9LUP - chains A and B of the 4 polymer chains in the assembly; structure by electron microscopy, 2.80 A resolution.

# Chain A
Protein: DELLA protein RGA
From: Arabidopsis thaliana
UniProtKB: Q9SLH3 (RGA_ARATH); residue numbers follow UniProt; this construct covers 2-587
Amino-acid sequence (588 residues; row label = number of the first residue in the row; numbering starts at 0):
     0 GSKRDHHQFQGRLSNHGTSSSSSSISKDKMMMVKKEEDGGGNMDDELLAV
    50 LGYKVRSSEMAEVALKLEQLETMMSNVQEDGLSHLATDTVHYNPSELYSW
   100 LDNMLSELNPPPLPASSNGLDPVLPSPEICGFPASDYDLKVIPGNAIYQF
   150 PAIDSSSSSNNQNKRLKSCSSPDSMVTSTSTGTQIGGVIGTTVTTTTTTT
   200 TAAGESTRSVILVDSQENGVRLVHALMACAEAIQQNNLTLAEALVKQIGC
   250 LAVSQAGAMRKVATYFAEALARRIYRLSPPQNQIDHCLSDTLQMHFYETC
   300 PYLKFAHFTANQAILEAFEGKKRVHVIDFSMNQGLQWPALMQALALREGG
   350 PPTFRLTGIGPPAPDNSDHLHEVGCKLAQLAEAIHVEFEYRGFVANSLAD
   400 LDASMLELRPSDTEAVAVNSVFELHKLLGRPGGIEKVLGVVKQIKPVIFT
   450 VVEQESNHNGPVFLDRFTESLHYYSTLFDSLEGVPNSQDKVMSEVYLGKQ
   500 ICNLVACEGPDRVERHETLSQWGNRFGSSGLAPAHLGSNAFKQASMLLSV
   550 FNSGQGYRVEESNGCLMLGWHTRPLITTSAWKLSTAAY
Disordered / not traced: 0-41, 109-204, 278-286, 585-587
Construct notes: expression tag (0-1)
Swiss-Prot annotation at these positions:
  - region: Glu371 to Ser403 (Leucine repeat II (LRII))
  - motif: Asp44 to Ala48 (DELLA motif), Leu66 to Glu70 (LEXLE motif), Val89 to Pro93 (VHYNP motif), Val323 to Asp327 (VHIID), Leu423 to Leu427 (LXXLL motif)
  - mutagenesis: Asp44 to Ala60 (In rga-delta17; induces resistance to GA-induced degradation but does not affect nuclear localization), Gln341 (Q341R: Causes a semidwarf phenotype by abolishing the interaction with GID2 leading to prevent its degradation), Asp478 (D478N: In rga-2; partially suppresses phenotypic defects of GA-mutant ga1-3)
From the paper describing this entry:
  - conformationally variable residues (loop rearrangement): Ala362 to Asp367

# Chain B
Protein: Gibberellin receptor GID1A
From: Arabidopsis thaliana
Notes: EC 3.-.-.-
UniProtKB: Q9MAA7 (GID1A_ARATH); residues 1-345 here = UniProt positions 1-345
Amino-acid sequence (347 residues; row label = number of the first residue in the row; numbers below 1 keep their minus sign (Gly-1 is residue -1)):
    -1 GSMAASDEVNLIESRTVVPLNTWVLISNFKVAYNILRRPDGTFNRHLAEY
    49 LDRKVTANANPVDGVFSFDVLIDRRINLLSRVYRPAYADQEQPPSILDLE
    99 KPVDGDIVPVILFFHGGSFAHSSANSAIYDTLCRRLVGLCKCVVVSVNYR
   149 RAPENPYPCAYDDGWIALNWVNSRSWLKSKKDSKVHIFLAGDSSGGNIAH
   199 NVALRAGESGIDVLGNILLNPMFGGNERTESEKSLDGKYFVTVRDRDWYW
   249 KAFLPEGEDREHPACNPFSPRGKSLEGVSFPKSLVVVAGLDLIRDWQLAY
   299 AEGLKKAGQEVKLMHLEKATVGFYLLPNNNHFHNVMDEISAFVNAEC
Disordered / not traced: -1 to 9, 344-345
Construct notes: expression tag (-1 to 0)
Ligand contacts: gibberellin a3 (GA3): Ile24, Phe27, Lys28, Tyr31, Arg35, Gly115, Ser116, Ser120, Ile126, Tyr127, Ser191, Phe238, Val239, Asp243, Arg244, Tyr247, Val319, Gly320, Tyr322, Leu323
Swiss-Prot annotation at these positions:
  - motif: His113 to Gly115 (Involved in the stabilization of the negatively charged intermediate by the formation of the oxyanion hole)
  - active site: Ser191, Asp289
  - binding site (gibberellin A4): Gly115, Ser116, Tyr127, Ser191, Gly320
  - binding site (gibberellin A3): Ser116, Tyr127, Ser191, Phe238, Gly320
  - modified residue: Ala2 (N-acetylalanine)

# How chain A and chain B interact
Pairs across the interface - 86 pairs, chain A then chain B:
  Asp44(A) with Asn19(B)
  Leu46(A) with Leu324(B), hydrophobic
  Leu47(A) with Leu23(B), hydrophobic
  Val49(A) with Ala125(B); Thr129(B)
  Leu50(A) with Ala125(B); Ile126(B), hydrophobic
  Gly51(A) with Arg51(B)
  Tyr52(A) with Leu23(B), hydrophobic; Arg51(B)
  Met59(A) with Leu18(B), hydrophobic; Asn19(B); Val22(B), hydrophobic
  Val62(A) with Val22(B), hydrophobic
  Ala63(A) with Arg13(B); Trp21(B), hydrophobic
  Leu66(A) with Ser25(B); Asn26(B); Val29(B), hydrophobic
  Glu67(A) with Arg13(B), salt bridge
  Glu70(A) with Lys28(B), salt bridge; Val29(B)
  Met73(A) with Asn32(B)
  Glu78(A) with Arg242(B), salt bridge
  Leu81(A) with Asn32(B)
  Leu84(A) with Ile33(B), hydrophobic
  Ala85(A) with Ile33(B); Asn42(B)
  His90(A) with Leu45(B); Tyr48(B), hydrogen bond (backbone-side chain)
  Tyr91(A) with Tyr48(B)
  Asn92(A) with Tyr48(B), hydrogen bond (backbone-side chain)
  Pro93(A) with Tyr48(B), hydrophobic; Leu49(B), hydrophobic; Arg51(B)
  Ser94(A) with Arg51(B)
  Leu96(A) with Asn26(B)
  Trp99(A) with Leu49(B), hydrophobic
  Met103(A) with Ile33(B), hydrophobic
  Ser205(A) with Asn58(B), hydrogen bond (backbone-side chain)
  Thr206(A) with Asn56(B)
  Arg207(A) with Ala55(B); Asn56(B), hydrogen bond (backbone-side chain); Ala57(B), hydrogen bond (backbone-backbone); Asn58(B), hydrogen bond; Pro91(B); Pro92(B), hydrogen bond (side chain-backbone)
  Ser208(A) with Thr54(B), hydrogen bond; Ala55(B), hydrogen bond (side chain-backbone)
  Val209(A) with Asp67(B), hydrogen bond (backbone-backbone); Ile94(B), hydrophobic
  Ile210(A) with Asp67(B); Leu77(B), hydrophobic
  Leu211(A) with Phe66(B), hydrophobic; Asp67(B), hydrogen bond (backbone-backbone); Val68(B); Leu69(B), hydrogen bond (backbone-backbone); Leu97(B), hydrophobic; Glu98(B)
  Val212(A) with Leu69(B), hydrophobic; Arg72(B)
  Val219(A) with Leu95(B), hydrophobic
  Val222(A) with Leu95(B), hydrophobic
  His223(A) with Leu95(B)
  His471(A) with Ile94(B)
  Asp478(A) with Arg72(B), hydrogen bond (backbone-side chain)
  Glu481(A) with Arg72(B)
  Leu535(A) with Tyr48(B), hydrogen bond (backbone-side chain)
  Gly536(A) with Tyr48(B)
  Ser537(A) with Tyr48(B)
  Phe540(A) with His44(B); Tyr48(B), hydrophobic
  Lys541(A) with His44(B), hydrogen bond
  Ser544(A) with His44(B)
  Gly553(A) with Asn75(B)
  Arg557(A) with Asn75(B)
  Glu559(A) with Lys52(B)
  Glu560(A) with Tyr48(B); Arg51(B), salt bridge
  Trp569(A) with Arg72(B)
  His570(A) with Leu69(B); Asn75(B)
  Thr571(A) with Thr54(B); Asp67(B), hydrogen bond; Leu77(B); Asn123(B)
Interface residues without a listed pair, chain A (58 interface residues in all): Ala60, Ser479, Met545, Gly555, Pro573
Interface residues without a listed pair, chain B (50 interface residues in all): Phe27, Ala30, Pro37, Glu47, Arg79, Leu323, Asn326

# Summary
The interface between chain A and chain B involves 58 residues on one side and 50 on the other, with 16
hydrogen bonds and 4 salt bridges. Polar contacts include Glu67(A)-Arg13(B), Glu70(A)-Lys28(B) and
Glu78(A)-Arg242(B). Bound to chain B: gibberellin a3. From the paper: conformational variability at Ala362(A).
Chain A is DELLA protein RGA and chain B is Gibberellin receptor GID1A, both from Arabidopsis thaliana; the
structure, Cryo-EM structure of Arabidopsis thaliana RGA in complex with GID1A, SLY1, and ASK2 (composite
map), was determined by electron microscopy (same publication as 9LUM, 9LUN and 9LUO).
